PDB entry 7UMA | X-ray diffraction, 1.60 A resolution | chains A and C

# Chain A
Name: Tlde1a
Organism: Salmonella enterica subsp. enterica serovar Typhimurium
Reference sequence: H9L4J5 (H9L4J5_SALTM); numbering as in UniProt (aligned over 1-173)
Sequence (174 residues; each row starts with the number of its first residue):
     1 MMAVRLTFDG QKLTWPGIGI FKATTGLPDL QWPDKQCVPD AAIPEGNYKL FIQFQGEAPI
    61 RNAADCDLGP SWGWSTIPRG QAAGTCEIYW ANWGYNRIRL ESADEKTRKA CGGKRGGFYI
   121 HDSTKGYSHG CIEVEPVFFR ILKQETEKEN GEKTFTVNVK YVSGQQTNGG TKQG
Unresolved in the structure: 1-2
Disulfides: Cys-37/Cys-111, Cys-66/Cys-86
Modified positions: Cys-131 (s,S-(2-hydroxyethyl)thiocysteine; CME)
Sequence notes: expression tag (174)
Reported in the primary citation:
  - post-translational modification sites: Cys-131
  - contacts within the chain: His-121/Ser-128 (hydrogen bond), Ser-128/Cys-131 (backbone contact)
  - catalytic residues: His-121 (by similarity / conservation)
  - catalytic residues: His-129 (from molecular simulation)
  - catalytic residues: Cys-131 (proposed by the authors, not directly observed)
  - binding site for sulfate ion: Trp-93, Arg-99 (from molecular simulation)
  - mutagenesis - R99A, S128A: decreased stability
  - mutagenesis - W93A, G130Q, C131A: abolished catalytic activity
  - mutagenesis - D40A, R115A, H129A: decreased catalytic activity
  - mutagenesis - H129A: unchanged catalytic activity on D-Leu

# Chain C
Name: His-his-his-his
Organism: synthetic construct
Sequence (7 residues; numbered 300 to 306; the number before each row is that of its first residue):
   300 EHHHHHH
Unresolved in the structure: 300, 305-306

# How chain A and chain C interact
Residue-residue contacts - 15 pairs, chain A then chain C:
  Asp-65(A) / His-304(C)  hydrogen bond (backbone-side chain)
  Cys-66(A) / His-304(C)  hydrogen bond (backbone-side chain)
  Asp-67(A) / His-302(C)  salt bridge
  Asp-67(A) / His-304(C)  salt bridge
  Tyr-89(A) / His-304(C)
  Trp-93(A) / His-303(C)
  Lys-114(A) / His-301(C)
  Arg-115(A) / His-301(C)
  Gly-116(A) / His-301(C)  hydrogen bond (backbone-side chain)
  Gly-117(A) / His-301(C)
  Gly-117(A) / His-303(C)  hydrogen bond (backbone-side chain)
  Tyr-119(A) / His-303(C)
  His-129(A) / His-303(C)
  His-129(A) / His-304(C)  hydrogen bond (side chain-backbone)
  Cys-131(A) / His-303(C)

# Summary
Chain A and chain C form an interface of 12 and 4 residues respectively, with 5 hydrogen bonds and 2 salt
bridges. Among the polar pairs are Asp-67(A)/His-302(C), Asp-67(A)/His-304(C) and Asp-65(A)/His-304(C). From
the paper: catalytic residues His-121(A), His-129(A) and Cys-131(A); W93A, G130Q and C131A of chain A abolish
catalytic activity; 8 substitutions were tested in all.
Here chain A is Tlde1a (Salmonella enterica subsp. enterica serovar Typhimurium) and chain C is
His-his-his-his (synthetic construct). Entry 7UMA (Crystal structure of Tlde1a from Salmonella Typhimurium)
was determined by X-ray diffraction, deposited together with 7UO3 and 7UO8.
